PDB entry 9EX7 | electron microscopy, 2.91 A resolution | chains C and D of the 4 polymer chains in the assembly

[Chain C (and D)]
Protein: Protein Ocr
Organism: Escherichia phage T7
Notes: chain D of this document is another copy of the same molecule, construct and numbering; everything in this record applies to it too
Reference sequence: P03775 (OCR_BPT7); residue numbers follow UniProt; this construct covers 1-117
Chain sequence (117 residues; row label = number of the first residue in the row):
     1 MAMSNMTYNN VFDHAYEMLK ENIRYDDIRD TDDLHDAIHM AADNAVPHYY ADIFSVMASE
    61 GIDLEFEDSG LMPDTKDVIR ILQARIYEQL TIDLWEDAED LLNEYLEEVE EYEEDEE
Curated features (UniProtKB/Swiss-Prot):
  - mutagenesis: Phe54 (F54D: Partial loss of inhibition of the host exclusion defense system BREX; when associated with E-58), Ala58 (A58E: Partial loss of inhibition of the host exclusion defense system BREX; when associated with D-54)

[Chain C / chain D interface]
Residue-residue contacts (19; chain C residue first):
  Phe54(C) - Met57(D)
  Phe54(C) - Ala58(D)  hydrophobic
  Met57(C) - Phe54(D)
  Ala58(C) - Phe54(D)  hydrophobic
  Leu64(C) - Asp77(D)
  Leu64(C) - Val78(D)
  Glu65(C) - Lys76(D)
  Phe66(C) - Lys76(D)  hydrogen bond (backbone-backbone)
  Phe66(C) - Val78(D)  hydrophobic
  Glu67(C) - Lys76(D)  hydrogen bond (backbone-side chain)
  Met72(C) - Thr75(D)
  Thr75(C) - Met72(D)
  Lys76(C) - Glu65(D)
  Lys76(C) - Phe66(D)  hydrogen bond (backbone-backbone)
  Lys76(C) - Glu67(D)
  Asp77(C) - Leu64(D)
  Val78(C) - Leu64(D)  hydrogen bond (backbone-backbone)
  Ile79(C) - Leu64(D)  hydrophobic
  Ile81(C) - Ile81(D)  hydrophobic
Interface residues without a listed pair, chain D (16 interface residues in all): Tyr50, Ile79, Leu82

[Overview]
Chain C and chain D form an interface of 14 and 16 residues respectively, with 4 hydrogen bonds. Polar
contacts include Glu67(C)-Lys76(D), Phe66(C)-Lys76(D) and Val78(C)-Leu64(D). From UniProt: 2 mutagenesis sites
on chain C.
Chain C and chain D are both Protein Ocr (Escherichia phage T7); the structure, Cryo-EM structure of the E.
coli BrxX methyltransferase in complex with Ocr, was determined by electron microscopy, deposited together
with 9EWZ and 9EXH.
